6F5X - chain A; structure by X-ray diffraction, 1.91 A resolution.

Chain A:
Molecule: Synaptonemal complex protein 1
Source organism: Homo sapiens
Reference sequence: Q15431 (SYCP1_HUMAN); numbering as in UniProt (aligned over 101-175)
Chain sequence (78 residues; each row starts with the number of its first residue):
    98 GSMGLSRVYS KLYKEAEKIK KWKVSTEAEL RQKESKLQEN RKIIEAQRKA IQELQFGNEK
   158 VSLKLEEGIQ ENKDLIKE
Unresolved in the structure: 174-175
Construct notes: expression tag (98-100)
Swiss-Prot annotation at these positions:
  - motif: Gly101 to Lys111 (Mediates head to head self-assembly of N-terminal ends), Lys117 to Lys120 (Nuclear localization signal)
  - mutagenesis: Gly101 to Lys111 (Impairs self-assembly of N-terminal ends), Val105 (V105E: Impairs self-assembly of N-terminal ends; when associated with E-109. Abolishes the formation of higher-order heterooligomers with SYCE3; when associated with E-109), Leu109 (L109E: Impairs self-assembly of N-terminal ends; when associated with E-105. Abolishes the formation of higher-order heterooligomers with SYCE3; when associated with E-105)
What the authors report for this chain:
  - self-association interface (contacts with another copy of this molecule): Ile116, Trp119
  - conformationally variable residues (side-chain flip): Tyr106

Overview:
UniProt lists 11 mutagenesis sites. The paper reports conformational variability at Tyr106; a self-association
interface involving Ile116 and Trp119.
Chain A is Synaptonemal complex protein 1 (Homo sapiens); the structure, Crystal structure of the SYCP1
N-terminal head-to-head assembly in closed conformation, was determined by X-ray diffraction (same publication
as 6F62, 6F63 and 6F64).
